Entry 9IHE (electron microscopy, 2.95 A resolution); this record covers chains G and I of the 14 polymer chains in the assembly.

[Chain G]
Name: Histone H2A type 1
Organism: Xenopus laevis
UniProt: P06897 (H2A1_XENLA); residues 10-120 here correspond to UniProt positions 11-121 (UniProt number = residue number + 1)
Chain sequence (111 residues; numbered 10 to 120; the number before each row is that of its first residue):
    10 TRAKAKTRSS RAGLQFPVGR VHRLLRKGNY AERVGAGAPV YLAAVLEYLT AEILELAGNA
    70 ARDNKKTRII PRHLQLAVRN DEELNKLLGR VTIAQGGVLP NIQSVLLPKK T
Unresolved in the structure: 10, 118-120
Construct notes: conflict Arg99 (Gly100 in P06897)
UniProt features mapped onto this chain:
  - modified residue: Lys36 (N6-(2-hydroxyisobutyryl)lysine), Lys74 (N6-(2-hydroxyisobutyryl)lysine), Lys75 (N6-(2-hydroxyisobutyryl)lysine), Lys95 (N6-(2-hydroxyisobutyryl)lysine), Gln104 (N5-methylglutamine), Lys118 (N6-(2-hydroxyisobutyryl)lysine)
  - cross-link (Glycyl lysine isopeptide (Lys-Gly)): Lys13 (interchain with G-Cter in ubiquitin), Lys15 (interchain with G-Cter in ubiquitin), Lys119 (interchain with G-Cter in ubiquitin)

[Chain I]
Molecule: Widom-601 DNA
Sequence (147 nucleotides; row label = number of the first residue in the row; numbers below 1 keep their minus sign (DA-73 is residue -73)):
   -73 ATCGGATGTA TATATCTGAC ACGTGCCTGG AGACTAGGGA GTAATCCCCT TGGCGGTTAA
   -13 AACGCGGGGG ACAGCGCGTA CGTGCGTTTA AGCGGTGCTA GAGCTGTCTA CGACCAATTG
    47 AGCGGCCTCG GCACCGGGAT TCTCGAT
Unresolved in the structure: -73, 73

[Chain G / chain I interface]
Residue-residue contacts (15; chain G residue first):
  Arg11(G) - DA43(I)  base contact
  Arg11(G) - DT44(I)  hydrogen bond to the sugar
  Lys13(G) - DG46(I)  salt bridge to the phosphate
  Arg29(G) - DG48(I)  phosphate contact
  Arg29(G) - DC49(I)  salt bridge to the phosphate
  Arg42(G) - DG38(I)  hydrogen bond to the sugar
  Arg42(G) - DA39(I)  phosphate contact
  Val43(G) - DG38(I)  sugar contact
  Val43(G) - DA39(I)  hydrogen bond to the phosphate
  Gly44(G) - DG38(I)  phosphate contact
  Ala45(G) - DG38(I)  phosphate contact
  Lys75(G) - DC58(I)  phosphate contact
  Thr76(G) - DC58(I)  hydrogen bond to the phosphate
  Arg77(G) - DG57(I)  sugar contact
  Arg77(G) - DC58(I)  hydrogen bond to the phosphate
Interface residues without a listed pair, chain G (13 interface residues in all): Thr16, Arg35, Glu41
Interface residues without a listed pair, chain I (11 interface residues in all): DA47, DA59

[In short]
The interface between chain G and chain I involves 13 residues on one side and 11 on the other; the contacts
include 5 hydrogen bonds and 2 salt bridges. Polar contacts include Arg11(G)-DT44(I), Arg42(G)-DG38(I) and
Val43(G)-DA39(I).
Here chain G is Histone H2A type 1 (Xenopus laevis) and chain I is Widom-601 DNA. Entry 9IHE (Nucleosome core
particle bound by two molecules of DTT-reduced native monomeric myeloperoxidase) was determined by electron
microscopy together with 9GEN, 9GEO, 9GEP, 9GEQ, 9GER, 9IHD and 9IHF from the same study.
